PDB entry 6AKQ | X-ray diffraction, 1.90 A resolution | chain A

Chain A:
Molecule: PDZ tandem fragment of A. aeolicus site-2 protease homolog with the PA tag insertion
Organism: Aquifex aeolicus VF5
Notes: EC 3.4.24.-; fragment: and 267-292
Reference sequence: O67776 (Y1964_AQUAE); residue numbers follow UniProt; this construct covers 115-263, 267-292
Chain sequence (189 residues; numbered 113 to 292 plus 12 insertion-coded residues; 3 numbers in that range are skipped by the numbering (no residue carries them; nothing is unmodelled there); the number before each row is that of its first residue; a row labelled like 263A-263L holds insertion residues (263A, then the next letters in order)):
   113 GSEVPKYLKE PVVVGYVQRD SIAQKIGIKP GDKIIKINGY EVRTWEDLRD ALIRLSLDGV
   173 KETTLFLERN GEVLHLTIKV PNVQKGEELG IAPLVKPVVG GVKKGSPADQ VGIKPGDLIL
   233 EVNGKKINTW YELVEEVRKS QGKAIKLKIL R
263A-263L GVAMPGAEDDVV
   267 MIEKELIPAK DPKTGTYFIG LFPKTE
Unresolved in the structure: 113-115
Construct notes: expression tag (113-114)
Modified residues: Asn150 (l-3-aminosuccinimide; SNN)
From the paper describing this entry:
  - mutagenesis - L259R: decreased stability

Summary:
From the paper: L259R reduces stability.
Chain A is PDZ tandem fragment of A. aeolicus site-2 protease homolog with the PA tag insertion (Aquifex
aeolicus VF5); the structure, The PDZ tandem fragment of A. aeolicus S2P homolog with the PA12 tag inserted
between the ..., was determined by X-ray diffraction together with 6AL0, 6AL1, 6ICC and 6ICF from the same
study.
